PDB entry 8TP8 | X-ray diffraction, 2.74 A resolution | chains B and U of the 6 polymer chains in the assembly

# Chain B
Name: DeoR-family transcriptional regulator
Source organism: Caulobacter vibrioides NA1000
UniProtKB: A0A0H3C5Q6 (A0A0H3C5Q6_CAUVN); residues 1-327 here = UniProt positions 1-327
Chain sequence (347 residues; numbered -19 to 327; the number before each row is that of its first residue; numbers below 1 keep their minus sign (Met-19 is residue -19)):
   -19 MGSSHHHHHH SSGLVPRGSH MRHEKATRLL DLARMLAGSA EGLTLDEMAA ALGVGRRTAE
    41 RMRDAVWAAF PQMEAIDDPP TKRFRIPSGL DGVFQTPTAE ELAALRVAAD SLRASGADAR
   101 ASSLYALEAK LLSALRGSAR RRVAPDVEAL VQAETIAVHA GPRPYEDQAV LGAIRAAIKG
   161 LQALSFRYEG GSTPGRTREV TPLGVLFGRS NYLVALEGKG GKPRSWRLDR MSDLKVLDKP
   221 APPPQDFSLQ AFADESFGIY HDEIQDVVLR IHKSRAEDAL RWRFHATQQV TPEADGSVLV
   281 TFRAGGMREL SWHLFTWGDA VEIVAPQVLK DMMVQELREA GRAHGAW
Disordered / not traced: -19 to 3
Differences from the reference sequence: initiating methionine (-19); expression tag (-18 to 0)
Reported in the primary citation:
  - contacts within the chain: Leu10-Phe74
  - mutagenesis - L10E (75-fold), E40A (7-fold), E40K (83-fold), T61A/K62A (1.2 +/- 0.2 uM), V73P/F74P (133.2 +/- 10.4 nM): decreased binding to the 21-nt DNA strand (chain U)
  - binding site for the 3-nt DNA strand: Tyr168, Ser172, Arg178, Arg189, Tyr192, Arg204, Trp206, Arg207, Tyr240, Arg288
  - binding site for the 21-nt DNA strand (chain U): Arg8, Arg36, Arg37, Thr38, Glu40, Arg41, Arg43, Thr61, Lys62
  - specificity-determining residues: Arg37, Arg41
  - mutagenesis - R37A, R41A: abolished binding to the 21-nt DNA strand (chain U)
  - self-association interface (contacts with another copy of this molecule); pairs are residue here / residue on that copy: Asp71-Arg14 (hydrogen bond)
  - mutagenesis - L10E, E40A (7-fold), E40K (83-fold), T61A/K62A (Kd of 1.2 +/- 0.2 uM), V73P/F74P: decreased binding to the 21-nt DNA strand
  - binding site for the 21-nt DNA strand: Arg2, Arg8, Arg37, Thr38, Arg41, Thr61
  - binding site for the 21-nt DNA strand: Arg36, Glu40, Arg43, Lys62
  - mutagenesis - R37A, R41A: abolished binding to the 21-nt DNA strand

# Chain U
Molecule: 21-nt DNA strand
Sequence (21 nucleotides; numbered 1 to 21; the number before each row is that of its first residue):
     1 ATACGACAGT TACTGTCGTA T

# Chain B / chain U interface
Pairs across the interface (7; chain B residue first):
  Arg8(B) with DT14(U), salt bridge to the phosphate
  Val34(B) with DG15(U), phosphate contact
  Arg37(B) with DT16(U), base contact
  Thr38(B) with DT14(U), phosphate contact; DG15(U), hydrogen bond to the phosphate
  Arg41(B) with DT14(U), base contact; DG15(U), hydrogen bond to the base
Interface residues without a listed pair, chain U (4 interface residues in all): DC13

# Summary
5 residues of chain B and 4 residues of chain U are in contact, with 2 hydrogen bonds and 1 salt bridge. Polar
pairs include Arg41(B)-DG15(U), Thr38(B)-DG15(U) and Arg8(B)-DT14(U). From the paper: a binding site for the
3-nt DNA strand at Tyr168(B), Ser172(B) and Arg178(B) among others; L10E, E40A and E40K of chain B, among
others, reduce binding to the 21-nt DNA strand (chain U); 7 substitutions were tested in all.
Chain B is DeoR-family transcriptional regulator (Caulobacter vibrioides NA1000) and chain U is a 21-nt DNA
strand; the structure, Structure of the C. crescentus WYL-activator, DriD, bound to ssDNA and cognate DNA, was
determined by X-ray diffraction, deposited together with 8TPK.
